PDB entry 8GXY | electron microscopy, 2.80 A resolution | chains D and G of the 12 polymer chains in the assembly

Chain D:
Protein: V-type ATP synthase beta chain
Organism: Thermus thermophilus HB8
UniProt: Q56404 (VATB_THET8); numbering as in UniProt (aligned over 1-478)
Chain sequence (478 residues; row label = number of the first residue in the row):
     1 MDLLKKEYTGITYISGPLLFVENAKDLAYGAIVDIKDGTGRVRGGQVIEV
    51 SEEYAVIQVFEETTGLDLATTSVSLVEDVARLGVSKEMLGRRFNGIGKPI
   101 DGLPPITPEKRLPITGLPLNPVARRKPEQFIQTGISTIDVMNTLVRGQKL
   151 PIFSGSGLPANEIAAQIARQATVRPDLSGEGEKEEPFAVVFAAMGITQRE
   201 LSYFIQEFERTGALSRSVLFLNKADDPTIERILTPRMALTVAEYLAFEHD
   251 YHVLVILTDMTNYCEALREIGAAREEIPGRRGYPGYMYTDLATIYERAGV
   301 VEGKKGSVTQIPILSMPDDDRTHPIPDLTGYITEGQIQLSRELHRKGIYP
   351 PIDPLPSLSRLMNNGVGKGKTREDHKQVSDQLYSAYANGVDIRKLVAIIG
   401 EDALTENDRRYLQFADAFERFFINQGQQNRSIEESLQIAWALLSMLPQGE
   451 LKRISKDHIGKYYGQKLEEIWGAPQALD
Not modelled in the structure: 1-4, 475-478
Reported in the primary citation:
  - binding site for sulfate ion: Arg360

Chain G:
Protein: V-type ATP synthase subunit D
Organism: Thermus thermophilus HB8
UniProt: O87880 (VATD_THET8); residue numbers follow UniProt; this construct covers 1-223
Chain sequence (223 residues; each row starts with the number of its first residue):
     1 MSQVSPTRMNLLQRRGQLRLAQKGVDLLKKKRDALVAEFFGLVREAMEAR
    51 KALDQAAKEAYAALLLAQAFDGPEVVAGAALGVPPLEGVEAEVENVWGSK
   101 VPRLKATFPDGALLSPVGTPAYTLEASRAFRRYAEALIRVANTETRLKKI
   151 GEEIKKTTRRVNALEQVVIPGIRAQIRFIQQVLEQREREDTFRLKRIKGK
   201 IEAREAEEEGGRPNPQVEIGAGL
Not modelled in the structure: 1-3, 210-223

How chain D and chain G interact:
Contacting residue pairs - 16 pairs, chain D then chain G:
  Glu275(D) with Lys198(G), hydrogen bond (backbone-side chain)
  Ile277(D) with Thr191(G); Lys195(G)
  Arg281(D) with Arg8(G); Glu187(G), hydrogen bond (backbone-side chain)
  Asp318(D) with Leu12(G)
  Asp320(D) with Leu12(G)
  Asp391(D) with Lys30(G), salt bridge
  Lys394(D) with Lys23(G); Leu27(G)
  Leu395(D) with Leu27(G), hydrophobic; Lys31(G)
  Ile398(D) with Leu27(G), hydrophobic; Lys31(G)
  Ile399(D) with Lys31(G); Trp97(G), hydrophobic
Interface residues without a listed pair, chain D (12 interface residues in all): Thr322, Ala403
Interface residues without a listed pair, chain G (14 interface residues in all): Arg15, Asp26, Ala34

Summary:
The interface between chain D and chain G involves 12 residues on one side and 14 on the other, with 2
hydrogen bonds and 1 salt bridge. Polar contacts include Asp391(D)-Lys30(G), Glu275(D)-Lys198(G) and
Arg281(D)-Glu187(G). The paper reports a binding site for sulfate ion at Arg360(D).
Chain D is V-type ATP synthase beta chain and chain G is V-type ATP synthase subunit D, both from Thermus
thermophilus HB8; the structure, 2 sulfate-bound V1EG of V/A-ATPase from Thermus thermophilus, was determined
by electron microscopy together with 8GXU, 8GXW, 8GXX and 8GXZ from the same study.
